Entry 8Q36 (X-ray diffraction, 2.60 A resolution); this record covers chains EEE and JJJ of the 11 polymer chains in the assembly.

== Chain EEE ==
Name: Histone H3.1
Source organism: Homo sapiens
UniProtKB: P68431 (H31_HUMAN); residues 38-135 here correspond to UniProt positions 39-136 (UniProt number = residue number + 1)
Sequence (98 residues; each row starts with the number of its first residue):
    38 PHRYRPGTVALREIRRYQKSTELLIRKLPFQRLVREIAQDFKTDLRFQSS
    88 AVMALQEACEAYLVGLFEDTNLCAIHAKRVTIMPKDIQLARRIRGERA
Metal / ion sites: Mg2+: Asp77 (shared with 1 residue of chain DDD)

== Chain JJJ ==
Molecule: 145-nt DNA strand
Source organism: Homo sapiens
Sequence (145 nucleotides; row label = number of the first residue in the row; numbers below 1 keep their minus sign (DA-72 is residue -72)):
   -72 ATCAATATCCACCTGCAGATACTACCAAAAGTGTATTTGGAAACTGCTCC
   -22 ATCAAAAGGCATGTTCAGCTGATTCAGCTGAACATGCCTTTTGATGGAGC
    28 AGTTTCCAAATACACTTTTGGTAGTATCTGCAGGTGGATATTGAT

== Interface between chain EEE and chain JJJ ==
Pairs across the interface (25):
  Arg40(EEE) with DG70(JJJ), sugar contact
  Tyr41(EEE) with DT69(JJJ), phosphate contact; DG70(JJJ), phosphate contact
  Arg42(EEE) with DA-6(JJJ), phosphate contact; DG-5(JJJ), salt bridge to the phosphate; DG70(JJJ), salt bridge to the phosphate
  Pro43(EEE) with DA-6(JJJ), phosphate contact; DG-5(JJJ), sugar contact
  Thr45(EEE) with DT69(JJJ), phosphate contact; DG70(JJJ), hydrogen bond to the phosphate
  Arg63(EEE) with DG-14(JJJ), phosphate contact; DC-13(JJJ), salt bridge to the phosphate
  Arg72(EEE) with DC-23(JJJ), salt bridge to the phosphate
  Arg83(EEE) with DC-24(JJJ), phosphate contact; DC-23(JJJ), phosphate contact
  Phe84(EEE) with DC-24(JJJ), sugar contact; DC-23(JJJ), hydrogen bond to the phosphate
  Gln85(EEE) with DC-24(JJJ), phosphate contact
  Ser86(EEE) with DC-24(JJJ), hydrogen bond to the phosphate
  Arg116(EEE) with DT-3(JJJ), phosphate contact; DG-2(JJJ), phosphate contact
  Val117(EEE) with DT-3(JJJ), hydrogen bond to the phosphate
  Thr118(EEE) with DC-4(JJJ), hydrogen bond to the phosphate; DT-3(JJJ), hydrogen bond to the phosphate
  Met120(EEE) with DG-2(JJJ), phosphate contact
Other interface residues (no listed pair), chain EEE (17 interface residues in all): His39, Lys115
Other interface residues (no listed pair), chain JJJ (12 interface residues in all): DA71

== Overview ==
Chain EEE and chain JJJ form an interface of 17 and 12 residues respectively; the contacts include 6 hydrogen
bonds and 4 salt bridges. Among the polar pairs are Thr45(EEE)-DG70(JJJ), Phe84(EEE)-DC-23(JJJ) and
Ser86(EEE)-DC-24(JJJ).
Here chain EEE is Histone H3.1 and chain JJJ is a 145-nt DNA strand, both from Homo sapiens. Entry 8Q36
(Structure of Nucleosome Core with a Bound Metallopeptide Conjugate (Foamy Virus GAG Peptide-Au[I] Compound))
was determined by X-ray diffraction (same publication as 8Q3E, 8Q3M and 8Q3X).
